PDB entry 8E5L | electron microscopy, 4.20 A resolution (low resolution: residue-level contacts below are approximate; hydrogen-bond / salt-bridge calls are withheld) | chains c and d of the 7 polymer chains in the assembly

Chain c (and d):
Protein: Transcription termination factor Rho
From: Escherichia coli
Notes: EC 3.6.4.-; chain d of this document is another copy of the same molecule, construct and numbering; everything in this record applies to it too
Reference sequence: A0A0A0GPI6 (A0A0A0GPI6_ECOLX); residues 1-419 here correspond to UniProt positions 25-443 (UniProt number = residue number + 24)
Amino-acid sequence (419 residues; row label = number of the first residue in the row):
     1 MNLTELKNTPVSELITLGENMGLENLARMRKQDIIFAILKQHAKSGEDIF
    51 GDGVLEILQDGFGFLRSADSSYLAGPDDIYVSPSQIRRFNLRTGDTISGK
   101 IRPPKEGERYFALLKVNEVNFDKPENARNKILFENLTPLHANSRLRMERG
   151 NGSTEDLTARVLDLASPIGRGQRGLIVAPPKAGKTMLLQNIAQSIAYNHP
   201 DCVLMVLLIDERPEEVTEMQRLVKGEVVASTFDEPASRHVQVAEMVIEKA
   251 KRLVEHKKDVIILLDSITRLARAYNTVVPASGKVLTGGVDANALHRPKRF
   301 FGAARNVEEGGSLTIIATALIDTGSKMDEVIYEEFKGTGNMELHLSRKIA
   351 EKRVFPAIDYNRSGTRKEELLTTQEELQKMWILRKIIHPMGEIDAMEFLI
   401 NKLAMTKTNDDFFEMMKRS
Disordered / not traced: 418-419
Bound ions: beryllium trifluoride ion: Lys184 (together with ADP)
Residues lining bound ligands:
  - ADP / beryllium trifluoride: Gly337, Thr365, Arg366, Lys367
  - ADP / beryllium trifluoride: Thr158, Pro179, Pro180, Lys181, Ala182, Gly183, Lys184, Thr185, Met186, Asp265, Leu320, Phe355

Interface between chain c and chain d:
Contacting residue pairs (54; chain c residue first):
  Arg28(c) - Arg128(d)
  Pro180(c) - Gly337(d)
  Pro180(c) - Arg366(d)
  Lys181(c) - Glu342(d)
  Lys181(c) - Arg362(d)
  Lys181(c) - Ser363(d)
  Lys181(c) - Gly364(d)
  Lys181(c) - Arg366(d)
  Ala182(c) - Arg366(d)
  Met186(c) - Lys367(d)
  Asp210(c) - Lys298(d)
  Arg212(c) - Arg173(d)
  Arg212(c) - Thr338(d)
  Arg212(c) - Gly339(d)
  Arg212(c) - Asn340(d)
  Pro213(c) - Pro138(d)
  Pro213(c) - Arg305(d)
  Glu214(c) - Pro138(d)
  Glu214(c) - Leu139(d)
  Glu214(c) - Arg173(d)
  Glu214(c) - Ala304(d)
  Glu214(c) - Arg305(d)
  Thr217(c) - Pro138(d)
  Glu218(c) - His140(d)
  Arg221(c) - Glu308(d)
  Phe232(c) - Arg299(d)
  Phe232(c) - Gly302(d)
  Asp233(c) - Arg299(d)
  Asp233(c) - Arg305(d)
  Arg269(c) - Lys298(d)
  Arg269(c) - Gly337(d)
  Arg272(c) - Glu334(d)
  Thr276(c) - Asn292(d)
  Val278(c) - Lys283(d)
  Ala280(c) - Lys283(d)
  Val284(c) - Val284(d)
  Gly287(c) - Thr286(d)
  Gly288(c) - Leu285(d)
  Gly288(c) - Thr286(d)
  Thr323(c) - Glu333(d)
  Thr323(c) - Glu334(d)
  Gly324(c) - Glu329(d)
  Gly324(c) - Val330(d)
  Gly324(c) - Glu333(d)
  Lys326(c) - Thr286(d)
  Lys326(c) - Val330(d)
  Met327(c) - Leu285(d)
  Arg347(c) - Lys336(d)
  Lys352(c) - Lys385(d)
  Arg353(c) - Gly364(d)
  Arg353(c) - Thr365(d)
  Arg353(c) - Trp381(d)
  Arg353(c) - Lys385(d)
  Val354(c) - Lys385(d)
Interface residues without a listed pair, chain c (36 interface residues in all): Glu234, Pro279, Thr286, Asp322, Ser325, Glu351
Interface residues without a listed pair, chain d (42 interface residues in all): Thr137, Ser281, Gly287, Ala291, His295, Ala303, Asn306, Arg384

Overview:
The interface between chain c and chain d involves 36 residues on one side and 42 on the other. Chain c binds
ADP / beryllium trifluoride.
Chain c and chain d are both Transcription termination factor Rho (Escherichia coli); the structure,
Escherichia coli Rho-dependent transcription pre-termination complex containing 21 nt long RNA spacer,
Mg-ADP-BeF3, and NusG; Rho ..., was determined by electron microscopy (same publication as 8E3F, 8E3H, 8E5K,
8E5O, 8E5P, 8E6W and 3 further entries).
